Entry 7CJ0 (X-ray diffraction, 2.50 A resolution); this record covers chains F and G of the 4 polymer chains in the assembly.

[Chain F]
Protein: Histone H4
From: Homo sapiens
UniProtKB: P62805 (H4_HUMAN); residues 1-102 here correspond to UniProt positions 2-103 (UniProt number = residue number + 1)
Chain sequence (102 residues; each row starts with the number of its first residue):
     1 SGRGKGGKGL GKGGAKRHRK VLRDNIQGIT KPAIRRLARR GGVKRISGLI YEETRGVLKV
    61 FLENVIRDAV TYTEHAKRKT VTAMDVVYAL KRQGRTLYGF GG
Not modelled in the structure: 1-17, 102
Swiss-Prot annotation at these positions:
  - DNA-binding region: Lys-16 to Lys-20
  - modified residue: Ser-1 (N-acetylserine), Arg-3 (Asymmetric dimethylarginine), Lys-5 (N6-(2-hydroxyisobutyryl)lysine), Lys-8 (N6-(2-hydroxyisobutyryl)lysine), Lys-12 (N6-(2-hydroxyisobutyryl)lysine), Lys-16 (N6-(2-hydroxyisobutyryl)lysine), Lys-20 (N6,N6,N6-trimethyllysine), Lys-31 (N6-(2-hydroxyisobutyryl)lysine), Lys-44 (N6-(2-hydroxyisobutyryl)lysine), Ser-47 (Phosphoserine), Tyr-51 (Phosphotyrosine), Lys-59 (N6-(2-hydroxyisobutyryl)lysine), Lys-77 (N6-(2-hydroxyisobutyryl)lysine), Lys-79 (N6-(2-hydroxyisobutyryl)lysine), Thr-80 (Phosphothreonine), Tyr-88 (Phosphotyrosine), Lys-91 (N6-(2-hydroxyisobutyryl)lysine)
  - cross-link (Glycyl lysine isopeptide (Lys-Gly)): Lys-12 (interchain with G-Cter in SUMO2), Lys-20 (interchain with G-Cter in SUMO2), Lys-31 (interchain with G-Cter in SUMO2), Lys-59 (interchain with G-Cter in SUMO2), Lys-79 (interchain with G-Cter in SUMO2), Lys-91 (interchain with G-Cter in SUMO2)

[Chain G]
Protein: DNA replication licensing factor MCM2
From: Homo sapiens
Notes: EC 3.6.4.12
UniProtKB: P49736 (MCM2_HUMAN); residue numbers follow UniProt; this construct covers 61-130
Chain sequence (70 residues; numbered 61 to 130; the number before each row is that of its first residue):
    61 GPLEEEEDGE ELIGDGMERD YRAIPELDAY EAEGLALDDE DVEELTASQR EAAERAMRQR
   121 DREAGRGLGR
Not modelled in the structure: 61-64, 125-130
Swiss-Prot annotation at these positions:
  - modified residue: Ser-108 (Phosphoserine)
  - mutagenesis: Tyr-81 to Tyr-90 (Loss of interaction with DNAJC9), Ser-108 (S108A: Reduces phosphorylation by ATR)

[Interface between chain F and chain G]
Pairs across the interface (46; chain F residue first):
  Pro-32(F) / Asp-80(G)
  Arg-35(F) / Glu-70(G)  salt bridge
  Arg-35(F) / Leu-72(G)
  Arg-35(F) / Asp-80(G)  salt bridge
  Arg-36(F) / Asp-80(G)  hydrogen bond (side chain-backbone)
  Ala-38(F) / Leu-72(G)  hydrophobic
  Arg-39(F) / Leu-72(G)  hydrogen bond (side chain-backbone)
  Arg-39(F) / Met-77(G)
  Arg-39(F) / Asp-80(G)  salt bridge
  Arg-39(F) / Tyr-81(G)  hydrogen bond
  Val-43(F) / Leu-72(G)
  Lys-44(F) / Glu-71(G)
  Lys-44(F) / Leu-72(G)  hydrogen bond (backbone-backbone)
  Arg-45(F) / Gly-69(G)
  Arg-45(F) / Glu-70(G)
  Ile-46(F) / Gly-69(G)
  Ile-46(F) / Glu-70(G)  hydrogen bond (backbone-backbone)
  Ile-46(F) / Leu-72(G)  hydrophobic
  Tyr-51(F) / Glu-70(G)  hydrogen bond
  Arg-67(F) / Arg-120(G)
  Asp-68(F) / Met-117(G)
  Asp-68(F) / Arg-120(G)  salt bridge
  Thr-71(F) / Met-117(G)
  Tyr-72(F) / Leu-105(G)
  Tyr-72(F) / Glu-114(G)  hydrogen bond
  Tyr-72(F) / Met-117(G)
  His-75(F) / Gln-109(G)  hydrogen bond (backbone-side chain)
  His-75(F) / Ala-112(G)
  His-75(F) / Ala-113(G)  hydrogen bond (side chain-backbone)
  Ala-76(F) / Leu-105(G)
  Ala-76(F) / Gln-109(G)
  Arg-78(F) / Asp-101(G)
  Arg-78(F) / Val-102(G)
  Arg-78(F) / Glu-103(G)  hydrogen bond (side chain-backbone)
  Lys-79(F) / Asp-101(G)
  Thr-80(F) / Ala-96(G)
  Thr-80(F) / Asp-101(G)
  Thr-80(F) / Val-102(G)
  Met-84(F) / Glu-104(G)
  Asp-85(F) / Leu-105(G)
  Tyr-88(F) / Glu-104(G)
  Tyr-88(F) / Arg-110(G)
  Arg-92(F) / Met-117(G)  hydrogen bond (side chain-backbone)
  Arg-92(F) / Arg-118(G)
  Arg-92(F) / Arg-120(G)
  Arg-92(F) / Asp-121(G)  salt bridge
Also at the interface, not in a pair above, chain F (25 interface residues in all): Lys-77, Thr-82
Also at the interface, not in a pair above, chain G (24 interface residues in all): Ile-73, Ala-116

[In short]
25 residues of chain F and 24 residues of chain G are in contact, with 11 hydrogen bonds and 5 salt bridges.
Polar contacts include Arg-35(F)/Glu-70(G), Arg-35(F)/Asp-80(G) and Arg-39(F)/Asp-80(G). From UniProt: a
DNA-binding region on chain F; 11 mutagenesis sites on chain G.
Chain F is Histone H4 and chain G is DNA replication licensing factor MCM2, both from Homo sapiens; the
structure, Crystal structure of DNAJC9 HBD in complex with H3.3-H4 dimer and MCM2 HBD, was determined by X-ray
diffraction (same publication as 7CIZ).
